Entry 7R58 (X-ray diffraction, 1.90 A resolution); this record covers chains A and H of the 3 polymer chains in the assembly.

Chain A:
Protein: Platelet glycoprotein VI
Organism: Homo sapiens
Reference sequence: Q9HCN6 (GPVI_HUMAN); residues 1-183 here correspond to UniProt positions 21-203 (UniProt number = residue number + 20)
Chain sequence (204 residues; each row starts with the number of its first residue; numbers below 1 keep their minus sign (His-20 is residue -20)):
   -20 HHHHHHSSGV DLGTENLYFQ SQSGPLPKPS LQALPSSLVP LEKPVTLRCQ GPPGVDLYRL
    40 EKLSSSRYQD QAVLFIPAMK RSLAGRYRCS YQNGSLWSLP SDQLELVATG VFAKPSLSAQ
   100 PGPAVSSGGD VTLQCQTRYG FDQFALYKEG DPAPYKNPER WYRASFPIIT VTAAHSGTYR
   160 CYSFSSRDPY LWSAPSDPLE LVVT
Not modelled in the structure: -20 to 2
Construct notes: expression tag (-20 to 0)
Disulfides: Cys28-Cys68, Cys114-Cys160
From the paper describing this entry:
  - conformationally variable residues (loop rearrangement, side-chain flip): Arg38, Gln99 to Asp109
  - contacts within the chain: Arg38-Glu40, Arg38-Tyr47

Chain H:
Protein: Fab heavy chain
Organism: Mus musculus
Notes: antibody fragment or engineered binder
Chain sequence (227 residues; row label = number of the first residue in the row; note: 1 number in that range is skipped by the numbering (no residue carries it; nothing is unmodelled there)):
     1 QVQLVQSGAE VKKPGASVKV SCKASGYTFT SYNMHWVRQA PGQGLEWMGG IYPGNGDTSY
    61 NQKFQGRVTM TRDTSTSTVY MELSSLRSED TAVYYCARGT VVGDWYFDVW GQGTLVTVSS
   121 ASTKGPSVFP LAPS
   136 SKSTSGGTAA LGCLVKDYFP EPVTVSWNSG ALTSGVHTFP AVLQSSGLYS LSSVVTVPSS
   196 SLGTQTYICN VNHKPSNTKV DKKVEPKSCD KTH
Not modelled in the structure: 136-142, 225-228
Disulfides: Cys22-Cys96, Cys148-Cys204

How chain A and chain H interact:
Contacting residue pairs (20; chain A residue first):
  Leu125(A) with Val102(H), hydrophobic
  Pro131(A) with Thr28(H); Thr30(H)
  Ala132(A) with Thr28(H)
  Tyr134(A) with Ser31(H); Thr100(H); Val101(H); Val102(H), hydrophobic
  Lys135(A) with Trp105(H)
  Asn136(A) with Trp105(H)
  Pro137(A) with Trp105(H)
  Phe145(A) with Val102(H), hydrophobic
  Pro146(A) with Val102(H); Gly103(H), hydrogen bond (backbone-backbone); Asp104(H)
  Ile147(A) with Val101(H)
  Ile148(A) with Asp104(H); Tyr106(H), hydrophobic
  Ala153(A) with Asn55(H)
  His154(A) with Val101(H)
Also at the interface, not in a pair above, chain A (14 interface residues in all): Ser144
Also at the interface, not in a pair above, chain H (12 interface residues in all): Tyr52
Interface features reported in the paper:
  - residue pairs: Leu125(A)-Val102(H), Pro131(A)-Thr28(H), Pro131(A)-Thr30(H), Ala132(A)-Thr28(H), Tyr134(A)-Ser31(H), Tyr134(A)-Thr100(H), Tyr134(A)-Val101(H), Tyr134(A)-Val102(H), Lys135(A)-Trp105(H), Asn136(A)-Trp105(H), Pro137(A)-Trp105(H), Phe145(A)-Val102(H), Pro146(A)-Val102(H), Pro146(A)-Gly103(H), Pro146(A)-Asp104(H), Ile147(A)-Val101(H), Ile148(A)-Asp104(H), Ile148(A)-Tyr106(H), Ala153(A)-Asn55(H), His154(A)-Val101(H)
  - epitope / paratope residues, chain A: Leu125(A), Pro131(A), Ala132(A), Tyr134(A), Lys135(A), Asn136(A), Pro137(A), Phe145(A), Pro146(A), Ile147(A), Ile148(A), Ala153(A), His154(A)
  - epitope / paratope residues, chain H: Thr28(H), Thr30(H), Ser31(H), Asn55(H), Thr100(H), Val101(H), Val102(H), Gly103(H), Asp104(H), Trp105(H), Tyr106(H)

In short:
14 residues of chain A and 12 residues of chain H are in contact; the contacts include 1 hydrogen bond. Its
one hydrogen bond, Pro146(A)-Gly103(H), is backbone to backbone. The authors report contacts between Leu125(A)
and Val102(H), Pro131(A) and Thr28(H) and Pro131(A) and Thr30(H) among others. From the paper:
epitope/paratope residues Leu125(A), Pro131(A) and Thr28(H) among others; conformational variability at
Arg38(A) and Gln99(A).
Chain A is Platelet glycoprotein VI (Homo sapiens) and chain H is Fab heavy chain (Mus musculus); the
structure, Crystal structure of the GPVI-glenzocimab complex, was determined by X-ray diffraction.
